Entry 6T5A (X-ray diffraction, 1.83 A resolution); this record covers chains E and H of the 8 polymer chains in the assembly.

# Chain E (and H)
Molecule: Cytoplasmic envelopment protein 1
From: Human herpesvirus 1
Notes: chain H of this document is another copy of the same molecule, construct and numbering; everything in this record applies to it too
UniProtKB: A0A110B4Q7 (A0A110B4Q7_HHV1); residues 1-296 here = UniProt positions 1-296
Sequence (304 residues; row label = number of the first residue in the row):
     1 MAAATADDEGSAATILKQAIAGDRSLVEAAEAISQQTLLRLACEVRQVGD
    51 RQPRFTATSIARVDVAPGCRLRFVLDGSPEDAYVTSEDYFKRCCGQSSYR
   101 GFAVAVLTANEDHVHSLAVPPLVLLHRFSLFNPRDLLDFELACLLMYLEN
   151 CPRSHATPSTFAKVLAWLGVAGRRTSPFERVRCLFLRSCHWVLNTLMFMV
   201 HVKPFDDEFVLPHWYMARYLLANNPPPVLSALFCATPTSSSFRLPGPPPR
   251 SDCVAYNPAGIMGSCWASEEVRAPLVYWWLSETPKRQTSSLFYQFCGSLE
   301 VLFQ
Disordered / not traced: 1-10, 235-252
Sequence notes: expression tag (297-304)

# How chain E and chain H interact
Contacting residue pairs (16; chain E residue first):
  A12(E) with E300(H); L302(H)
  I15(E) with L302(H), hydrophobic
  L16(E) with L302(H), hydrophobic
  S25(E) with Q304(H)
  L26(E) with L302(H); F303(H), hydrophobic; Q304(H), hydrogen bond (backbone-side chain)
  E300(E) with A12(H)
  L302(E) with A12(H); I15(H), hydrophobic; L16(H), hydrophobic; L26(H)
  F303(E) with L26(H), hydrophobic
  Q304(E) with S25(H); L26(H), hydrogen bond (side chain-backbone)
Other interface residues (no listed pair), chain E (10 interface residues in all): A13
Other interface residues (no listed pair), chain H (11 interface residues in all): S11, A13

# In short
The interface between chain E and chain H involves 10 residues on one side and 11 on the other, with 2
hydrogen bonds. The hydrogen-bonded pair is L26(E)-Q304(H).
Both chains are Cytoplasmic envelopment protein 1 (Human herpesvirus 1). Entry 6T5A (Crystal structure of
herpes simplex virus 1 pUL7:pUL51 complex) was determined by X-ray diffraction.
